Entry 7BNS (X-ray diffraction, 2.70 A resolution); this record covers chains A2 and B2.

== Chain A2 ==
Protein: Vitamin D3 receptor A
From: Danio rerio
UniProt: Q9PTN2 (VDRA_DANRE); residue numbers follow UniProt; this construct covers 156-453
Chain sequence (302 residues; each row starts with the number of its first residue):
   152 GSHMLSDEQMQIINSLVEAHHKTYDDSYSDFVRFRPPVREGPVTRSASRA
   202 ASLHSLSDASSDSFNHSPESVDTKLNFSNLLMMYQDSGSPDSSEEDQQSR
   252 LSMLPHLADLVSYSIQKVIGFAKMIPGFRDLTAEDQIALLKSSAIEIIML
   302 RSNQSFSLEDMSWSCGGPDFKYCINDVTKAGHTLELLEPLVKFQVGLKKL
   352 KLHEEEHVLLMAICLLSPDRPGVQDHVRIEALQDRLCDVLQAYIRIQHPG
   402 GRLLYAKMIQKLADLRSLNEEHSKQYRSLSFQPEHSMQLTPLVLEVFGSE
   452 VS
Not modelled in the structure: 152-154, 191-250, 453
Sequence notes: expression tag (152-155)
Swiss-Prot annotation at these positions:
  - region: Lys274 to Lys292 (Interaction with coactivator LXXLL motif)
  - motif: Pro442 to Ser450 (9aaTAD)
  - binding site (calcitriol): Tyr175, Ser265, Arg302, Ser306, His333, His423
Ligand contacts: U5W (1,25-Dihydroxy-16-ene-20-cyclopropyl-vitamin D3): Tyr175, Tyr179, Phe182, Leu255, Leu258, Leu261, Val262, Ser265, Ile296, Ile299, Met300, Arg302, Ser303, Ser306, Trp314, Cys316, Val328, His333, Leu337, Leu338, Leu341, His423, Tyr427, Leu430, Leu440, Phe448
Reported in the primary citation:
  - binding site for U5W: Tyr175, Ser265, Arg302, Ser306, Val328, His333, Leu338, Leu341, His423, Leu440, Phe448
  - binding site for U5W: Ser303 (from molecular simulation)

== Chain B2 ==
Protein: Nuclear receptor coactivator 1
Notes: EC 2.3.1.48
UniProt: Q15788 (NCOA1_HUMAN); residues 687-701 here correspond to UniProt positions 686-700 (UniProt number = residue number - 1)
Chain sequence (15 residues; row label = number of the first residue in the row):
   687 RHKILHRLLQEGSPS
Not modelled in the structure: 697-701
Swiss-Prot annotation at these positions:
  - motif: Leu691 to Leu695 (LXXLL motif 4)
  - modified residue: Ser699 (Phosphoserine)

== How chain A2 and chain B2 interact ==
Contacting residue pairs (25):
  Ile270(A2) - Leu691(B2)  hydrophobic
  Ile270(A2) - Leu694(B2)  hydrophobic
  Ile270(A2) - Leu695(B2)  hydrophobic
  Lys274(A2) - Leu694(B2)  hydrogen bond (side chain-backbone)
  Lys274(A2) - Leu695(B2)
  Lys274(A2) - Gln696(B2)
  Arg280(A2) - Leu695(B2)
  Arg280(A2) - Gln696(B2)
  Gln287(A2) - Leu695(B2)
  Ile288(A2) - His688(B2)
  Ile288(A2) - Leu691(B2)  hydrophobic
  Ile288(A2) - His692(B2)
  Lys292(A2) - His688(B2)
  Pro442(A2) - Ile690(B2)
  Leu443(A2) - Ile690(B2)
  Leu443(A2) - Leu694(B2)  hydrophobic
  Glu446(A2) - His688(B2)
  Glu446(A2) - Lys689(B2)  hydrogen bond (side chain-backbone)
  Glu446(A2) - Ile690(B2)  hydrogen bond (side chain-backbone)
  Glu446(A2) - Leu691(B2)  hydrogen bond (side chain-backbone)
  Val447(A2) - Leu691(B2)  hydrophobic
  Glu451(A2) - Arg687(B2)
  Glu451(A2) - His688(B2)  hydrogen bond (backbone-side chain)
  Val452(A2) - Arg687(B2)  hydrogen bond (backbone-side chain)
  Val452(A2) - His688(B2)
Also at the interface, not in a pair above, chain A2 (16 interface residues in all): Gln267, Phe279, Ala284, Leu291

== Overview ==
16 residues of chain A2 face 9 of chain B2 across their interface; the contacts include 6 hydrogen bonds.
Polar pairs include Lys274(A2)-Leu694(B2), Glu446(A2)-Lys689(B2) and Glu446(A2)-Ile690(B2). Bound to chain A2:
compound U5W. UniProt lists 6 calcitriol-binding residues on chain A2. From the paper: a binding site for U5W
at Tyr175(A2), Ser265(A2) and Arg302(A2) among others.
Here chain A2 is Vitamin D3 receptor A (Danio rerio) and chain B2 is Nuclear receptor coactivator 1. Entry
7BNS (VDR complex with BXL-62) was determined by X-ray diffraction together with 7BNU from the same study.
